Entry 7QAZ (X-ray diffraction, 2.11 A resolution); this record covers chains B and D.

# Chain B
Protein: TPR_REGION domain-containing protein
Organism: Marinitoga sp. 1137
UniProt: H2J4R1 (H2J4R1_MARPK); residues 110-328 here = UniProt positions 110-328
Amino-acid sequence (219 residues; each row starts with the number of its first residue):
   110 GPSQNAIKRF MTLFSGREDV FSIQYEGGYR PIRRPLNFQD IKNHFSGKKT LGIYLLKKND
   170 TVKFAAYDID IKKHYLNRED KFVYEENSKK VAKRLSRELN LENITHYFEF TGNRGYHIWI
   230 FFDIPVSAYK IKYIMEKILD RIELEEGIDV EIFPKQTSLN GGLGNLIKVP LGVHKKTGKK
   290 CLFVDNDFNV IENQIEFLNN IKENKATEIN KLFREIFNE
Construct notes: variant Gly110 (Ala in H2J4R1), Gln148 (His in H2J4R1), Asn152 (Asp in H2J4R1), Thr214 (Ile in H2J4R1), Asn319 (Asp in H2J4R1)
Metal / ion sites: Co2+ site 1: Asp177, Asp179, Glu260 (together with DZ4, GTP); Co2+ site 2: Asp177, Asp179 (together with DZ4); Co2+ site 3: Asp296, Glu328 (together with DZ4)
Ligand contacts:
  - DZ4 (2'-deoxy-5'-O-[(R)-hydroxy{[(R)-hydroxy(phosphonooxy)phosphoryl]amino}phosphoryl]adenosine), molecule 1: Gly137, Tyr138, Asp177, Asp179, Thr220, Asn222, Arg223, Gly224, His226, Phe262, Leu275, Ile276, Lys277, His283
  - DZ4, molecule 2: Lys202, Arg206, Asn295, Asp296
  - GTP (guanosine-5'-triphosphate): Asp177, Asp179, Lys182, Arg223, Glu260, Phe262, Lys264, Asn274
From the paper describing this entry:
  - specificity-determining residues: Glu260 (proposed by the authors, not directly observed)
  - mutagenesis - D177A/D179A: abolished catalytic activity
  - mutagenesis - Y138A, K181A/K182A, R223A, H226A, E260A, F262A, K264A, K264A/Q265A/N274A, Q265A, N274A, K277A: decreased catalytic activity

# Chain D
Molecule: Templating strand
Sequence (9 nucleotides; each row starts with the number of its first residue):
     1 AAAAATCAA
Ligand contacts: GTP (guanosine-5'-triphosphate): DT6, DC7, DA8

# Interface between chain B and chain D
Residue-residue contacts (17):
  Tyr134(B) - DA5(D)  stacking on the base
  Tyr134(B) - DT6(D)  base contact
  Gly137(B) - DT6(D)  base contact
  Tyr138(B) - DT6(D)  hydrogen bond to the base
  Arg139(B) - DA5(D)  hydrogen bond to the sugar
  Arg139(B) - DT6(D)  sugar contact
  Pro140(B) - DT6(D)  sugar contact
  Pro140(B) - DC7(D)  sugar contact
  Arg142(B) - DC7(D)  salt bridge to the phosphate
  Gln265(B) - DA8(D)  hydrogen bond to the phosphate
  Gln265(B) - DA9(D)  phosphate contact
  Gly271(B) - DA8(D)  phosphate contact
  Leu272(B) - DC7(D)  sugar contact
  Leu272(B) - DA8(D)  hydrogen bond to the phosphate
  Gly273(B) - DA8(D)  sugar contact
  Asn274(B) - DA8(D)  phosphate contact
  Asn274(B) - DA9(D)  sugar contact
Also at the interface, not in a pair above, chain B (14 interface residues in all): Gly136, Tyr163, Lys264

# Summary
14 residues of chain B and 5 residues of chain D are in contact, with 4 hydrogen bonds, 1 salt bridge and 1
aromatic stacking contact. Among the polar pairs are Tyr138(B)-DT6(D), Arg139(B)-DA5(D) and Gln265(B)-DA8(D).
From the paper: Y138A, K181A/K182A and R223A of chain B, among others, reduce catalytic activity; the
specificity determinant Glu260(B); 12 substitutions were tested in all.
Here chain B is TPR_REGION domain-containing protein (Marinitoga sp. 1137) and chain D is Templating strand.
Entry 7QAZ (Prim-Pol Domain of CRISPR-associated Prim-Pol (CAPP) from Marinitoga sp. 1137 - Primer Initiation
Complex) was determined by X-ray diffraction, deposited together with 7NQD, 7NQE, 7NQF and 7P9J.
